PDB entry 8RIU | X-ray diffraction, 1.89 A resolution | chains D and F of the 6 polymer chains in the assembly

Chain D:
Protein: Acetyl-CoA decarbonylase/synthase complex subunit alpha
Source organism: Candidatus Methanoperedenaceae archaeon GB50
Notes: EC 1.2.7.4
UniProt: A0A7R9N4A5 (A0A7R9N4A5_9EURY); residue numbers follow UniProt; this construct covers 1-792
Amino-acid sequence (792 residues; row label = number of the first residue in the row):
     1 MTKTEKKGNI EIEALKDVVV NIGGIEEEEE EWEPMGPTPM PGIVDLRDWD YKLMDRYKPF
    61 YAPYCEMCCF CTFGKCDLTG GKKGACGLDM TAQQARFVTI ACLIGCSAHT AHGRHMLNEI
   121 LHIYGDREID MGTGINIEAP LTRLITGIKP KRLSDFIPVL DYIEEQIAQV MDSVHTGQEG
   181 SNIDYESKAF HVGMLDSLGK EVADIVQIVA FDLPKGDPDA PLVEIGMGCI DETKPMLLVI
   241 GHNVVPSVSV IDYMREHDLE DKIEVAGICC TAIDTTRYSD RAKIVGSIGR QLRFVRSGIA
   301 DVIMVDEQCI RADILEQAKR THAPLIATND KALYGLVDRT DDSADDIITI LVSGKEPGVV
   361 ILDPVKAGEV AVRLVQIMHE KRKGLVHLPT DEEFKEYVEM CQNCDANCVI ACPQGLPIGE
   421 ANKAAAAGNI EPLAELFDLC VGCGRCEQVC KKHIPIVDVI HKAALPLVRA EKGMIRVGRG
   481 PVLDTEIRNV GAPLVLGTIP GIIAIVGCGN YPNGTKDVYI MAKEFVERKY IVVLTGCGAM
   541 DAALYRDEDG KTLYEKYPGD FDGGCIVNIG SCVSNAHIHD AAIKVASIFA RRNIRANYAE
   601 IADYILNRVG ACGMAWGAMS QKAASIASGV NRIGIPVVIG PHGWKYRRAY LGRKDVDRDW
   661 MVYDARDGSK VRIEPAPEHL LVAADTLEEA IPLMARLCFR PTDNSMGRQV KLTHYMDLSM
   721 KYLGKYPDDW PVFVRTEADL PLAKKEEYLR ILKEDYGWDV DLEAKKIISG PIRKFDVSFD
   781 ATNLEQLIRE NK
Disordered / not traced: 1-30, 791-792
Bound ions: 4Fe-4S cluster Fe site 1: Cys65, Cys69 (shared with 2 residues of chain A); 4Fe-4S cluster Fe site 2: Cys68, Cys71, Cys76, Cys86; fe(4)-ni(1)-S(4) cluster Fe: His242, Cys270, Cys309, Cys508, Cys537, Cys572; 4Fe-4S cluster Fe site 3: Cys401, Cys404, Cys408, Cys450; K+: Val409, Ile410, Cys412 (shared with Phe5(F), Asp6(F) of chain F); 4Fe-4S cluster Fe site 4: Cys412, Cys440, Cys443, Cys446
Ligand contacts:
  - 4Fe-4S cluster (SF4), molecule 1: Cys65, Met67, Cys69, Phe70, Lys75, Arg647
  - 4Fe-4S cluster (SF4), molecule 2: Cys68, Cys69, Phe70, Cys71, Phe73, Gly74, Cys76, Leu78, Gly84, Ala85, Cys86, Arg96, Thr176
  - 4Fe-4S cluster (SF4), molecule 3: Cys401, Gln402, Asn403, Cys404, Asn407, Cys408, Ile418, Gly419, Asn422, Val449, Cys450, Lys452, Ile454, Ile456
  - 4Fe-4S cluster (SF4), molecule 4: Ala411, Cys412, Pro413, Gln414, Leu416, Ile418, Cys440, Val441, Gly442, Cys443, Gly444, Arg445, Cys446, Val457, Ile460
  - fe(4)-ni(1)-S(4) cluster (XCC): His242, Cys269, Cys270, Ile288, Cys309, Gly507, Cys508, Cys537, Cys572, Met619, Ser620, Lys622

Chain F:
Protein: Acetyl-CoA decarbonylase/synthase complex subunit epsilon
Source organism: Candidatus Methanoperedenaceae archaeon GB50
UniProt: A0A7R9N5A2 (A0A7R9N5A2_9EURY); numbering as in UniProt (aligned over 1-174)
Amino-acid sequence (174 residues; row label = number of the first residue in the row):
     1 MNIPFDIGNI SGPEMGRIAT PEALGRAIKN AKRPLLVVGS EILEDGLIDR AIAIGKKGIP
    61 IAATAHSIKG FVDAGYTDNV YMVGLHELAN NIKSPDWMGF DGKGGYDLVA VLGGIYYSTS
   121 QFLISIKNCA TDPLVRAISI DRYYHIAARM TFDNISRKRT DEFKEMLDRV VQSI
Bound ions: K+: Phe5, Asp6 (shared with Val409(D), Ile410(D), Cys412(D) of chain D)

Interface between chain D and chain F:
Residue-residue contacts (90):
  Phe60(D) - His86(F)
  Phe60(D) - Ala89(F)  hydrophobic
  Phe60(D) - Asn90(F)
  Phe60(D) - Ser125(F)
  Tyr61(D) - Ser125(F)
  Tyr61(D) - Cys129(F)
  Ala62(D) - Gln121(F)  hydrogen bond (backbone-side chain)
  Ala62(D) - Ile124(F)
  Pro63(D) - Ile124(F)
  Pro63(D) - Asn128(F)
  Tyr64(D) - Asn9(F)
  Tyr64(D) - Ser11(F)
  Tyr64(D) - Gln121(F)
  Cys65(D) - Ser11(F)
  Glu66(D) - Ser11(F)  hydrogen bond
  Glu66(D) - Gly12(F)  hydrogen bond (side chain-backbone)
  Glu66(D) - Ile124(F)
  Glu66(D) - Lys127(F)  salt bridge
  Glu66(D) - Asn128(F)  hydrogen bond
  Met67(D) - Ser11(F)
  Asp77(D) - Pro13(F)
  Thr79(D) - Lys127(F)
  Thr79(D) - Asn128(F)
  Gly80(D) - Asn128(F)  hydrogen bond (backbone-side chain)
  Gly80(D) - Thr131(F)
  Gly81(D) - Asn128(F)
  Met90(D) - Asn128(F)
  Asn403(D) - Lys158(F)
  Asp405(D) - Ser156(F)  hydrogen bond
  Asp405(D) - Lys158(F)  salt bridge
  Asp405(D) - Arg159(F)  salt bridge
  Ala406(D) - Ile3(F)  hydrophobic
  Val409(D) - Phe5(F)  hydrophobic
  Ile410(D) - Ile3(F)  hydrophobic
  Ile410(D) - Pro4(F)
  Ile410(D) - Phe5(F)
  Ile410(D) - Asp6(F)
  Ile410(D) - Ile7(F)  hydrogen bond (backbone-backbone)
  Cys412(D) - Asp6(F)
  Pro413(D) - Tyr117(F)
  Gln414(D) - Tyr117(F)
  Gly415(D) - Phe5(F)
  Pro512(D) - Tyr117(F)
  Pro641(D) - Tyr117(F)  hydrophobic
  Pro641(D) - Ser118(F)
  His642(D) - Tyr117(F)  hydrogen bond
  Trp644(D) - Leu85(F)
  Trp644(D) - His86(F)
  Trp644(D) - Ala89(F)  hydrophobic
  Trp644(D) - Ser118(F)
  Trp644(D) - Gln121(F)  hydrogen bond (backbone-side chain)
  Trp644(D) - Phe122(F)
  Lys645(D) - Tyr117(F)
  Ala649(D) - His86(F)
  Leu651(D) - His86(F)
  Leu651(D) - Asn90(F)
  Arg653(D) - Asn90(F)
  Arg653(D) - Asn91(F)
  Arg653(D) - Ser94(F)
  Arg653(D) - Asp96(F)  salt bridge
  Arg653(D) - Trp97(F)
  Asp655(D) - Trp97(F)
  Val656(D) - Asp96(F)
  Glu678(D) - Glu87(F)
  His679(D) - Glu87(F)  salt bridge
  Val682(D) - His86(F)
  Ala683(D) - His86(F)  hydrogen bond (backbone-side chain)
  Asp685(D) - Ala65(F)
  Asp685(D) - Leu85(F)
  Asp685(D) - Ile115(F)
  Asp685(D) - Ser118(F)  hydrogen bond
  Thr686(D) - Ser40(F)
  Thr686(D) - Ala65(F)
  Thr686(D) - His66(F)  hydrogen bond
  Glu688(D) - His66(F)  salt bridge
  Glu689(D) - Ala65(F)
  Glu689(D) - Gly84(F)
  Tyr722(D) - Lys69(F)
  Leu723(D) - His66(F)
  Leu723(D) - Ile68(F)
  Leu723(D) - Lys69(F)  hydrogen bond (backbone-backbone)
  Leu723(D) - Met82(F)  hydrophobic
  Gly724(D) - Lys69(F)
  Gly724(D) - Val72(F)
  Lys725(D) - Val72(F)
  Lys725(D) - Met82(F)
  Tyr726(D) - Met82(F)
  Pro727(D) - Met82(F)  hydrophobic
  Asp728(D) - Tyr81(F)
  Asp728(D) - Met82(F)  hydrogen bond (side chain-backbone)
Other interface residues (no listed pair), chain D (54 interface residues in all): Leu78, Cys404, Ala411, Glu420, Gly652, Ser719, Lys721
Other interface residues (no listed pair), chain F (46 interface residues in all): Ile10, Glu14, Lys93, Asn154, Arg157

Overview:
54 residues of chain D and 46 residues of chain F are in contact, with 14 hydrogen bonds and 6 salt bridges.
Polar pairs include Glu66(D)-Lys127(F), Asp405(D)-Lys158(F) and Asp405(D)-Arg159(F). Chain D binds 4 copies of
4Fe-4S cluster and fe(4)-ni(1)-S(4) cluster.
Here chain D is Acetyl-CoA decarbonylase/synthase complex subunit alpha and chain F is Acetyl-CoA
decarbonylase/synthase complex subunit epsilon, both from Candidatus Methanoperedenaceae archaeon GB50. Entry
8RIU (Crystal structure of the F420-reducing carbon monoxide dehydrogenase component from the ethanotroph
Candidatus Ethanoperedens thermophilum) was determined by X-ray diffraction together with 8RJA from the same
study.
